PDB entry 7MVZ | electron microscopy, 2.81 A resolution | chains A and C of the 3 polymer chains in the assembly

Chain A:
Name: Nucleoporin NUP188
From: Chaetomium thermophilum (strain DSM 1495 / CBS 144.50 / IMI 039719)
UniProt: G0SFH5 (NU188_CHATD); residue numbers follow UniProt; this construct covers 1-1858
Chain sequence (1862 residues; numbered -3 to 1858; the number before each row is that of its first residue; numbers below 1 keep their minus sign (Gly-3 is residue -3)):
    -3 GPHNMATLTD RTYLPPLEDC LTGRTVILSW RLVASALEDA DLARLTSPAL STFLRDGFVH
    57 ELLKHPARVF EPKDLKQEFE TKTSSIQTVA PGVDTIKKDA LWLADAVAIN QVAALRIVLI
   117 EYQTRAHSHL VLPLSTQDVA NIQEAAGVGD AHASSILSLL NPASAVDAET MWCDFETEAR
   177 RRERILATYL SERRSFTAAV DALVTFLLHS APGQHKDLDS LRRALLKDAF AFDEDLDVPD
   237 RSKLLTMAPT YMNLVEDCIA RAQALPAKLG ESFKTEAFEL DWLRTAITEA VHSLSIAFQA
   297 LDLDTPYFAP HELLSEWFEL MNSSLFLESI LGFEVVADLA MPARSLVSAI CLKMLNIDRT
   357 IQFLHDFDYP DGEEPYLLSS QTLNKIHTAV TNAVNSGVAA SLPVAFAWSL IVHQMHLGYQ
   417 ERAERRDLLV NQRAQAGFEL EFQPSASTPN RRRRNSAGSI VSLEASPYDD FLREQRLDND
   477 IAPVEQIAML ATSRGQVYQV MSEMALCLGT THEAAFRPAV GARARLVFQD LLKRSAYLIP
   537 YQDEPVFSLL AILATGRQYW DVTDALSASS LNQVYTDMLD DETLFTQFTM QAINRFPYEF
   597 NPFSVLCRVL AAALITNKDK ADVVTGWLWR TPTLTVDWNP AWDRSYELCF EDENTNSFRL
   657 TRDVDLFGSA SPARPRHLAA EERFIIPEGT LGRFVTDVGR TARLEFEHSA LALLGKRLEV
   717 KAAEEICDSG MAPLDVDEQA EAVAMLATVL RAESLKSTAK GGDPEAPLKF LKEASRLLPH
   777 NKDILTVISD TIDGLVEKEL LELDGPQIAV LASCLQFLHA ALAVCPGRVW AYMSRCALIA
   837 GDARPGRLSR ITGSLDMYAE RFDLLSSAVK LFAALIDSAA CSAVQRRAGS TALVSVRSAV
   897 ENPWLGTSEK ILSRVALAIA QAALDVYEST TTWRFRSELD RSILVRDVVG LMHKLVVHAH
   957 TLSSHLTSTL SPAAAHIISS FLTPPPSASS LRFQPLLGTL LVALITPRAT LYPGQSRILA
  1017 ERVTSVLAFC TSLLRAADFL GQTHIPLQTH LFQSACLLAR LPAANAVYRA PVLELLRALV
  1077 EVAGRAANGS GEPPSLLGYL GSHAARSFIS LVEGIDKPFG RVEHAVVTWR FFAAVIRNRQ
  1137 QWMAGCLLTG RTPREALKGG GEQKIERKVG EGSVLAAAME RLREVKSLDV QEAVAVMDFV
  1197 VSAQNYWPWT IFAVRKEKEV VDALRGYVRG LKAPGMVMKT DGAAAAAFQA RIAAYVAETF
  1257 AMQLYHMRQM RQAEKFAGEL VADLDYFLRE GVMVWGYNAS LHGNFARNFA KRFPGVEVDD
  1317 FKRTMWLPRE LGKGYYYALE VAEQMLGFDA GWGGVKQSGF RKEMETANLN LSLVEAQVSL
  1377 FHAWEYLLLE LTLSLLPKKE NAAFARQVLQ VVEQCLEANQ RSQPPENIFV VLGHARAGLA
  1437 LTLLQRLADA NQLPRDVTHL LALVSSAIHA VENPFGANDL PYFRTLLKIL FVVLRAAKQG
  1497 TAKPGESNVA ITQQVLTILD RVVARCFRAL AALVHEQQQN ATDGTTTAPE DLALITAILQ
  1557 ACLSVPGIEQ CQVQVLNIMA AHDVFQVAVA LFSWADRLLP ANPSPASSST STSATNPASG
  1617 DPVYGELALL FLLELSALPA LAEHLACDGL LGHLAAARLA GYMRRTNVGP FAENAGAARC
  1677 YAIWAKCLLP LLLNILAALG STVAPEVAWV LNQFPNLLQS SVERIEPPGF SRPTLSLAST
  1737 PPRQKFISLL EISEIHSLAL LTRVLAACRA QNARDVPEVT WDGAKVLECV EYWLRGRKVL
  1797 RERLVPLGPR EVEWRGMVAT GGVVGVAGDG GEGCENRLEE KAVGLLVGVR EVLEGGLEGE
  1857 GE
Unresolved in the structure: -3 to 2, 82-87, 144-151, 420-461, 665-677, 693-696, 881-898, 1083-1087, 1148-1164, 1497-1504, 1532-1542, 1590-1617, 1724-1744, 1791-1793, 1809-1831, 1851-1858
Differences from the reference sequence: expression tag (-3 to 0)

Chain C:
Name: Nucleoporin NUP145N
From: Chaetomium thermophilum (strain DSM 1495 / CBS 144.50 / IMI 039719)
UniProt: G0SAK3 (NU145_CHATD); residue numbers follow UniProt; this construct covers 640-732
Chain sequence (94 residues; numbered 639 to 732; the number before each row is that of its first residue):
   639 SNASRLVTTP QKRAYGFSFS AYGSPTSPSS SASSTPGAFG QSILSSSINR GLNKSISASN
   699 LRRSLNVEDS ILQPGAFSAN SSMRLLGGPG SHKK
Unresolved in the structure: 639-705, 719-732
Differences from the reference sequence: expression tag (639)

How chain A and chain C interact:
Contacting residue pairs (11):
  Phe402(A) with Leu710(C), hydrophobic
  His409(A) with Pro712(C)
  Glu481(A) with Pro712(C)
  Ala484(A) with Leu710(C), hydrophobic
  Met485(A) with Leu710(C)
  Tyr533(A) with Asn718(C)
  Ile535(A) with Ile709(C), hydrophobic; Leu710(C)
  Pro536(A) with Ser708(C)
  Tyr537(A) with Glu706(C)
  Gln538(A) with Ile709(C)
Other interface residues (no listed pair), chain A (13 interface residues in all): Leu413, Thr488, Leu534
Other interface residues (no listed pair), chain C (8 interface residues in all): Gln711, Phe715
Interface features reported in the paper:
  - interface residues, chain C: Glu706(C), Ile709(C), Leu710(C), Phe715(C)
  - hot spots on chain C (mutagenesis) - L710A, F715A: decreased binding to Nup188NTD

Summary:
Chain A and chain C form an interface of 13 and 8 residues respectively. From the paper: L710A and F715A of
chain C reduce binding to Nup188NTD; interface residues Glu706(C), Ile709(C) and Leu710(C) among others.
Chain A is Nucleoporin NUP188 and chain C is Nucleoporin NUP145N, both from Chaetomium thermophilum (strain
DSM 1495 / CBS 144.50 / IMI 039719); the structure, Single particle cryo-EM structure of the Chaetomium
thermophilum Nup188-Nic96-Nup145N complex (Nup188 residues 1-1858; Nic96 residues 240-301 ..., was determined
by electron microscopy, deposited together with 7MVT, 7MVU, 7MVV, 7MVX, 7MVY and 7MW1.
